PDB entry 8HHA | electron microscopy, 3.40 A resolution | chains A and G of the 7 polymer chains in the assembly

# Chain A
Molecule: ATP synthase subunit alpha
Source organism: Bacillus sp. PS3
Notes: EC 7.1.2.2
UniProtKB: A0A0M3VGF9 (A0A0M3VGF9_BACP3); residue numbers follow UniProt; this construct covers 2-502
Amino-acid sequence (501 residues; row label = number of the first residue in the row):
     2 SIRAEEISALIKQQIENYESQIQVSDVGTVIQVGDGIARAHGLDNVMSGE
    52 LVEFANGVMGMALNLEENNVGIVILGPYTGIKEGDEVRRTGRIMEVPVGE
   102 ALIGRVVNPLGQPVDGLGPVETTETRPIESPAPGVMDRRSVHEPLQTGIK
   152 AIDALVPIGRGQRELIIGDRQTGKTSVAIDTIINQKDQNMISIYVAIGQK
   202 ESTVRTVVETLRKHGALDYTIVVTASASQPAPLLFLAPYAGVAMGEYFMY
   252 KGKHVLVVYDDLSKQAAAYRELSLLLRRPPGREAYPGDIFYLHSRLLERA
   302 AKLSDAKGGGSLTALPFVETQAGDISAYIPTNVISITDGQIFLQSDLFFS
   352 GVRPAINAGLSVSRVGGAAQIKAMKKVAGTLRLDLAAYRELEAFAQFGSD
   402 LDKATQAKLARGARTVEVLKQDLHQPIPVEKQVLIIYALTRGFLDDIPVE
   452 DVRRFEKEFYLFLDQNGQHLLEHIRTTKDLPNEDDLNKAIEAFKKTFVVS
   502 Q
Disordered / not traced: 2-23, 502
Construct notes: conflict Pro132 (Arg in A0A0M3VGF9), Ser193 (Cys in A0A0M3VGF9), Phe463 (Trp in A0A0M3VGF9)
Metal / ion sites: Mg2+: Thr176 (together with ATP)
Small-molecule neighbours: ATP (adenosine-5'-triphosphate): Asp170, Arg171, Gln172, Thr173, Gly174, Lys175, Thr176, Ser177, Gln200, Phe349, Arg354, Pro355, Gln422, Asp423, Leu424

# Chain G
Molecule: ATP synthase gamma chain
Source organism: Bacillus sp. PS3
UniProtKB: A0A0M4TPJ7 (A0A0M4TPJ7_BACP3); residue numbers follow UniProt; this construct covers 2-285
Amino-acid sequence (284 residues; numbered 2 to 285; the number before each row is that of its first residue):
     2 ASLRDIKTRINATKKTSQITKAMEMVSTSKLNRAEQNAKSFVPYMEKIQE
    52 VVANVALGAGGASHPMLVSRPVKKTGYLVITSDRGLAGAYNSNVLRLVYQ
   102 TIQKRHASPDEYAIIVIGRVGLSFFRKRNMPVILDITRLPDQPSFADIKE
   152 IARKTVGLFADGTFDELYMYYNHYVSAIQQEVTERKLLPLTDLAENKQRT
   202 VYEFEPSQEEILDVLLPQYAESLIYGALLDAKASEHAARMTAMKNATDNA
   252 NELIRTLTLSYNRARQAAITQEITEIVAGANALQ
Disordered / not traced: 285

# How chain A and chain G interact
Pairs across the interface (9; chain A residue first):
  Pro281(A) - Ile277(G)  hydrophobic
  Gly282(A) - Ile274(G)
  Arg283(A) - Ile274(G)
  Glu284(A) - Ile274(G)
  Gln397(A) - Ala23(G)
  Gln397(A) - Met26(G)
  Gln397(A) - Val27(G)
  Phe398(A) - Asn33(G)
  Asp401(A) - Asn33(G)  hydrogen bond
Other interface residues (no listed pair), chain A (9 interface residues in all): Ala285, Phe395
Other interface residues (no listed pair), chain G (9 interface residues in all): Ser30, Ile270, Val278

# Overview
Chain A and chain G each contribute 9 residues to their interface; the contacts include 1 hydrogen bond. Its
one hydrogen-bonded contact is Asp401(A)-Asn33(G). Bound to chain A: ATP.
Here chain A is ATP synthase subunit alpha and chain G is ATP synthase gamma chain, both from Bacillus sp.
PS3. Entry 8HHA (F1 domain of FoF1-ATPase from Bacillus PS3,120 degrees,lowATP) was determined by electron
microscopy together with 8HH1, 8HH2, 8HH3, 8HH4, 8HH5, 8HH6 and 5 further entries from the same study.
